PDB entry 8Z9H | electron microscopy, 2.70 A resolution | chains I and J of the 11 polymer chains in the assembly

# Chain I
Molecule: RNA-directed RNA polymerase catalytic subunit
Organism: Thogoto virus (isolate SiAr 126)
Notes: EC 2.7.7.48
Reference sequence: O41353 (RDRP_THOGV); numbering as in UniProt (aligned over 1-710)
Amino-acid sequence (710 residues; each row starts with the number of its first residue):
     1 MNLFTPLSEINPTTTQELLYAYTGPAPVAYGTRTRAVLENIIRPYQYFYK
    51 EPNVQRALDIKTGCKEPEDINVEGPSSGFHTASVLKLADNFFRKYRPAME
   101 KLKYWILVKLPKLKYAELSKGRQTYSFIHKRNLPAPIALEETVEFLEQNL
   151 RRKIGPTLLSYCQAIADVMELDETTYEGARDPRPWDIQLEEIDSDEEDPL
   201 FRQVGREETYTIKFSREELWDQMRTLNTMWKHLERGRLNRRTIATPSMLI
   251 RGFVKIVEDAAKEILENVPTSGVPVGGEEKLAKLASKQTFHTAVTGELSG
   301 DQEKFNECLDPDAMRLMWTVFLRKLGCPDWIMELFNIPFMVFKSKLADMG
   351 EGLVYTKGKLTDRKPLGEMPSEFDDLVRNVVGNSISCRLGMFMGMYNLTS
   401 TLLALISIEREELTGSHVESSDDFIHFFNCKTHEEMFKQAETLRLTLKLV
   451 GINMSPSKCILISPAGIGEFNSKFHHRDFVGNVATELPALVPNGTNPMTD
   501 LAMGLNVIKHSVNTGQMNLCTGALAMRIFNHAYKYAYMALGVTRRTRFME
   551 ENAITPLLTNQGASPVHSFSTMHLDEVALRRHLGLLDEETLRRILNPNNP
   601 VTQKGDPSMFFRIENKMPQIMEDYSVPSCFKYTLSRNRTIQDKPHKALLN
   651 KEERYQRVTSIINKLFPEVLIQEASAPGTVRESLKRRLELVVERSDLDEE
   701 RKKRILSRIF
Not modelled in the structure: 178-209, 275-278, 603-621, 636-710
Sequence notes: conflict Leu7 (Arg in O41353), Trp230 (Cys in O41353)

# Chain J
Molecule: Polymerase basic protein 2
Organism: Thogoto virus (isolate SiAr 126)
Reference sequence: Q9YNA4 (PB2_THOGV); residues -8 to 760 here correspond to UniProt positions 1-769 (UniProt number = residue number + 9)
Amino-acid sequence (827 residues; each row starts with the number of its first residue; numbers below 1 keep their minus sign (Met-8 is residue -8)):
    -8 MDREEPAESECTLRALVEEYNGACKEAPKEMSKQFTDYNTFKRYTTSKKD
    42 HAPQMRLVYSVRKPWPISMTPSKEIPLVFNGTKLKDTILDLGESKRTRAN
    92 IVVPDYWSKYGSQTSLEVVNAILYAEDLKVQRFFSTEWGEIRYGRMLPFR
   142 KPVQACPTIEEVNPASIPHTLLQVFCPQYTTLDSKRKAHMGAVEKLKRVM
   192 EPICKVQTQESAVHIARSLIDSNKKWLPTVVDHTPRTAEMAHFLCSKYHY
   242 VHTNTQDLSDTRSIDNLCGELVKRSLKCRCPKETLVANLDKITIQGRPMR
   292 EVLADHDGELPYLGICRVAMGLSTHHTMKIRSTKFSILNSDHPRIEVKKV
   342 FSLSPDVQVTIPYRRFKGKAKVYFQNDQIQGYFSCTDRQIDEIKISAPKN
   392 APLLEPLLDICYYGSFIEPGFEQTFGFYPAGKREFVDSFFMHHSKDHKAF
   442 LIHMGLDKDLSLPLSPELNWKEPALSKVCRVTELDSTVQPYTSATREFVL
   492 GETLNVYTQHENGLELLICPTEIRSTRGPLPPGTNLSGSEFIDIYQDPFS
   542 RAKSLLKSTILHAERCKEFVGNMLEEYQDPAETTVQSLVPINTWGKSAKR
   592 KLQEEITSDPDWHQCPRKRAKMSYLAIIAGSIQDRDKKQTNVPRAFMLRG
   642 SQIEYDMKATRGLVVDTTNRIIVGGETVLREGKGGPEGYVQTGVFEEQPR
   692 CYLVDTPDHGLSMGLSRFCVHSQGRYFQYEKKISIWEETDNIKATIDSQR
   742 DLKRRRDIEEMVSKRARIVLEVLFQGPGHHHHHHHHSADYKDDDDKGGWS
   792 HPQFEKGGGSGGGGSGGSAWSHPQFEK
Not modelled in the structure: -8 to 42, 79-86, 130-818
Sequence notes: expression tag (761-818)
Curated features (UniProtKB/Swiss-Prot):
  - motif: Lys744 to Arg747 (Nuclear localization signal)

# How chain I and chain J interact
Residue-residue contacts - 77 pairs, chain I then chain J:
  Pro492(I) - Gln45(J)
  Pro492(I) - Leu48(J)  hydrophobic
  Asn493(I) - Pro44(J)
  Asn493(I) - Gln45(J)  hydrogen bond (backbone-backbone)
  Gly494(I) - Leu48(J)
  Tyr535(I) - Arg53(J)  hydrogen bond (backbone-side chain)
  Ala536(I) - Val52(J)
  Ala536(I) - Arg53(J)  hydrogen bond (backbone-side chain)
  Tyr537(I) - Leu48(J)
  Tyr537(I) - Val52(J)  hydrophobic
  Met538(I) - Val52(J)
  Met538(I) - Arg53(J)
  Phe548(I) - Val93(J)
  Phe548(I) - Asp96(J)
  Met549(I) - Asp96(J)
  Asn552(I) - Phe70(J)
  Asn552(I) - Tyr101(J)
  Ile554(I) - Asp96(J)
  Ile554(I) - Lys100(J)
  Gln561(I) - Asp96(J)  hydrogen bond
  Ser570(I) - Phe124(J)
  Thr571(I) - Phe124(J)
  His573(I) - Lys120(J)
  Leu574(I) - Lys120(J)
  Asp575(I) - Glu117(J)
  Ala578(I) - Val121(J)  hydrophobic
  Leu579(I) - Phe125(J)  hydrophobic
  Arg581(I) - Leu114(J)
  Arg581(I) - Asp118(J)
  His582(I) - Phe125(J)
  Leu583(I) - Phe125(J)  hydrophobic
  Glu589(I) - Gln104(J)  hydrogen bond (backbone-side chain)
  Thr590(I) - Lys100(J)
  Arg592(I) - Ser103(J)
  Arg592(I) - Gln104(J)
  Arg592(I) - Thr105(J)
  Arg592(I) - Leu107(J)
  Arg592(I) - Val110(J)
  Arg593(I) - Trp98(J)  hydrogen bond (backbone-side chain)
  Arg593(I) - Ser99(J)
  Arg593(I) - Lys100(J)  hydrogen bond (side chain-backbone)
  Arg593(I) - Gly102(J)
  Arg593(I) - Ser103(J)
  Arg593(I) - Gln104(J)
  Ile594(I) - Ser99(J)
  Leu595(I) - Val110(J)  hydrophobic
  Leu595(I) - Ile113(J)
  Asn596(I) - Trp98(J)
  Asn596(I) - Ser103(J)  hydrogen bond (side chain-backbone)
  Asn596(I) - Gln104(J)  hydrogen bond (side chain-backbone)
  Asn596(I) - Thr105(J)
  Pro597(I) - Thr105(J)
  Pro597(I) - Val109(J)  hydrophobic
  Pro597(I) - Ile113(J)
  Asn598(I) - Trp98(J)
  Asn599(I) - Trp98(J)  hydrogen bond
  Pro600(I) - Met60(J)  hydrophobic
  Pro600(I) - Thr61(J)  hydrogen bond (backbone-side chain)
  Pro600(I) - Ser63(J)
  Pro600(I) - Glu65(J)
  Pro600(I) - Ile66(J)  hydrophobic
  Val601(I) - Ile58(J)  hydrophobic
  Val601(I) - Met60(J)  hydrophobic
  Tyr624(I) - Glu117(J)
  Val626(I) - Ile113(J)
  Cys629(I) - Trp98(J)
  Phe630(I) - Pro95(J)
  Phe630(I) - Asp96(J)
  Phe630(I) - Ser99(J)
  Tyr632(I) - Ile58(J)  hydrophobic
  Thr633(I) - Ile58(J)
  Thr633(I) - Ser59(J)
  Leu634(I) - Ser51(J)
  Leu634(I) - Pro57(J)
  Leu634(I) - Ser59(J)
  Ser635(I) - Lys54(J)  hydrogen bond
  Ser635(I) - Pro57(J)
Interface residues without a listed pair, chain I (47 interface residues in all): Val491, Asp500, Arg544, Arg545, Pro627
Interface residues without a listed pair, chain J (41 interface residues in all): Asn71, Asn91, Tyr97

# Summary
47 residues of chain I face 41 of chain J across their interface, with 12 hydrogen bonds. Polar pairs include
Tyr535(I)-Arg53(J), Ala536(I)-Arg53(J) and Gln561(I)-Asp96(J).
Here chain I is RNA-directed RNA polymerase catalytic subunit and chain J is Polymerase basic protein 2, both
from Thogoto virus (isolate SiAr 126). Entry 8Z9H (Cryo-EM structure of Thogoto virus polymerase in a
transcription elongation-reception conformation) was determined by electron microscopy together with 8Z85,
8Z8J, 8Z8N, 8Z8X, 8Z90, 8Z97 and 3 further entries from the same study.
